PDB entry 8A1U | electron microscopy, 2.86 A resolution | chains C and F of the 6 polymer chains in the assembly

# Chain C
Name: Na(+)-translocating NADH-quinone reductase subunit C
Source organism: Vibrio cholerae
Notes: EC 7.2.1.1
UniProt: P0C6E0 (NQRC_VIBCH); residue numbers follow UniProt; this construct covers 1-257
Sequence (257 residues; each row starts with the number of its first residue):
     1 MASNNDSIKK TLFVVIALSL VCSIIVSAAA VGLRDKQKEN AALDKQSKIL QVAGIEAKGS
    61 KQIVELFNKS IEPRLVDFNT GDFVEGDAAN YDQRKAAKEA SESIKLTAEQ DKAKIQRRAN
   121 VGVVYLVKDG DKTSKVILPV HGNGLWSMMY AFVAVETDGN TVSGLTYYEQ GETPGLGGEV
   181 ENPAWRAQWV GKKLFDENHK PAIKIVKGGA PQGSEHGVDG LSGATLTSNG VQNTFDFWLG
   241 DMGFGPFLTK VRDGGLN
Disordered / not traced: 1-6
Glycans and other covalent adducts: flavin mononucleotide (FMN) linked to T225
Residues lining bound ligands: FMN (flavin mononucleotide): L145, W146, E172, T173, L176, G177, K207, G223, A224, L226, T227
Curated features (UniProtKB/Swiss-Prot):
  - modified residue: T225 (FMN phosphoryl threonine)

# Chain F
Name: Na(+)-translocating NADH-quinone reductase subunit F
Source organism: Vibrio cholerae
Notes: EC 7.2.1.1
UniProt: Q9X4Q8 (NQRF_VIBCH); numbering as in UniProt (aligned over 1-408)
Sequence (408 residues; numbered 1 to 408; the number before each row is that of its first residue):
     1 MSTIIFGVVM FTLIILALVL VILFAKSKLV PTGDITISIN GDPEKAIVTQ PGGKLLTALA
    61 GAGVFVSSAC GGGGSCGQCR VKIKSGGGDI LPTELDHISK GEAREGERLA CQVAVKADMD
   121 LELPEEIFGV KKWECTVISN DNKATFIKEL KLAIPDGESV PFRAGGYIQI EAPAHHVKYA
   181 DFDVPEKYRG DWDKFNLFRY ESKVDEPIIR AYSMANYPEE FGIIMLNVRI ATPPPNNPNV
   241 PPGQMSSYIW SLKAGDKCTI SGPFGEFFAK DTDAEMVFIG GGAGMAPMRS HIFDQLKRLK
   301 SKRKMSYWYG ARSKREMFYV EDFDGLAAEN DNFVWHCALS DPQPEDNWTG YTGFIHNVLY
   361 ENYLKDHEAP EDCEYYMCGP PMMNAAVINM LKNLGVEEEN ILLDDFGG
Disordered / not traced: 1, 407-408
Metal / ion sites: 2Fe-2S cluster Fe: C70, C76, C79, C111
Residues lining bound ligands:
  - FAD (flavin-adenine dinucleotide): A69, Y167, R210, A211, Y212, S213, N227, V228, R229, A231, T232, P233, P234, V240, P241, P242, G243, Q244, M245, S246, A283, F406
  - 2Fe-2S cluster (FES): L56, S67, S68, C70, G71, G72, G74, S75, C76, G77, C79, L109, C111
  - NADH (NAI; 1,4-dihydronicotinamide adenine dinucleotide): S213, R229, G281, G282, A283, G284, P287, G310, A311, R312, S340, F354, H356, C378, G379, P380, P381, M382, M383, A386, D404, F406
Reported in the primary citation:
  - binding site for NADH: F406

# Chain C / chain F interface
Contacting residue pairs - 15 pairs, chain C then chain F:
  L12(C) - L20(F)  hydrophobic
  I16(C) - L16(F)  hydrophobic
  S19(C) - F11(F)
  S19(C) - T12(F)
  S19(C) - I15(F)
  L20(C) - T12(F)
  S23(C) - G7(F)
  S23(C) - V8(F)
  S23(C) - F11(F)
  I24(C) - V8(F)  hydrophobic
  S27(C) - I4(F)
  S27(C) - V8(F)
  V31(C) - T3(F)
  V31(C) - I4(F)  hydrophobic
  R34(C) - T3(F)
Also at the interface, not in a pair above, chain C (12 interface residues in all): I8, V15, C22
Also at the interface, not in a pair above, chain F (11 interface residues in all): V19, L23

# Overview
12 residues of chain C and 11 residues of chain F are in contact. Bound to chain F: flavin-adenine
dinucleotide, 2Fe-2S cluster and NADH. Covalently linked flavin mononucleotide: at T225(C). C70(F), C76(F),
C79(F) and C111(F) coordinate a 2Fe-2S cluster Fe ion. The paper reports a binding site for NADH at F406(F).
Chain C is Na(+)-translocating NADH-quinone reductase subunit C and chain F is Na(+)-translocating
NADH-quinone reductase subunit F, both from Vibrio cholerae; the structure, Sodium pumping NADH-quinone
oxidoreductase with substrates NADH and Q2, was determined by electron microscopy, deposited together with
8A1T, 8A1V, 8A1W, 8A1X, 8A1Y, 8ACW and 8ACY.
